PDB entry 1E6U | X-ray diffraction, 1.45 A resolution | chain A

Chain A:
Name: GDP-fucose synthetase
From: Escherichia coli
Notes: EC 5.1.3.-
UniProtKB: P32055 (FCL_ECOLI); residue numbers follow UniProt; this construct covers 1-321
Chain sequence (321 residues; row label = number of the first residue in the row):
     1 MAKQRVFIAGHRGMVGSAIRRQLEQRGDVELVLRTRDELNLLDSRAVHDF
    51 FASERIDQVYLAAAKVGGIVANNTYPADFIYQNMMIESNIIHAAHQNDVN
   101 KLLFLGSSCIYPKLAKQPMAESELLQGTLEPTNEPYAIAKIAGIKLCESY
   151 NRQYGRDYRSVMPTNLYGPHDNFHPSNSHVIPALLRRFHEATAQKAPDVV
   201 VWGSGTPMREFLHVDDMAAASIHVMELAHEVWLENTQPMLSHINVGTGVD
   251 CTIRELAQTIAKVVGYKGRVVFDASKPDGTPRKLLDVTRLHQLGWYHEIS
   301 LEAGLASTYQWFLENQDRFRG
Disordered / not traced: 1, 317-321
Differences from the reference sequence: conflict Ala2 (Ser in P32055), Lys195 (Asn in P32055), Glu255 (Asp in P32055)
Curated features (UniProtKB/Swiss-Prot):
  - active site: Tyr136 (Proton donor/acceptor)
  - binding site (NADP(+)): Gly10 to Gly16, Arg36 to Leu41, Leu105 to Ser108, Lys140, Pro163 to Leu166, His179
  - binding site (substrate): Arg187, Trp202, Arg209, Asp278
  - site: Ser107 (Important for catalytic activity), Cys109 (Important for catalytic activity), Lys140 (Lowers pKa of active site Tyr)
  - mutagenesis: Ser107 (S107A: Nearly abolishes catalytic activity. Minor effect of affinity for NADPH and substrate), Cys109 (C109A: Nearly abolishes catalytic activity), Tyr136 (Y136E: Abolishes enzyme activity), Lys140 (K140R: Reduces catalytic activity 20-fold; K140S: Nearly abolishes catalytic activity), His179 (H179N: Nearly abolishes catalytic activity), Arg187 (R187A: Decreases affinity for the substrate GDP-4-keto-6-deoxymannose)

Summary:
From UniProt: active-site residue Tyr136, 23 NADP+-binding residues, 4 substrate-binding residues and 6
mutagenesis sites.
Chain A is GDP-fucose synthetase (Escherichia coli); the structure, GDP 4-keto-6-deoxy-D-mannose epimerase
reductase, was determined by X-ray diffraction, deposited together with 1E7Q, 1E7R and 1E7S.
